Entry 9CT3 (electron microscopy, 3.09 A resolution); this record covers chains B and C of the 4 polymer chains in the assembly.

Chain B (and C):
Molecule: Stimulator of interferon genes protein
Source organism: Homo sapiens
Notes: chain C of this document is another copy of the same molecule, construct and numbering; everything in this record applies to it too
Reference sequence: Q86WV6 (STING_HUMAN); residue numbers follow UniProt; this construct covers 1-344
Amino-acid sequence (363 residues; row label = number of the first residue in the row):
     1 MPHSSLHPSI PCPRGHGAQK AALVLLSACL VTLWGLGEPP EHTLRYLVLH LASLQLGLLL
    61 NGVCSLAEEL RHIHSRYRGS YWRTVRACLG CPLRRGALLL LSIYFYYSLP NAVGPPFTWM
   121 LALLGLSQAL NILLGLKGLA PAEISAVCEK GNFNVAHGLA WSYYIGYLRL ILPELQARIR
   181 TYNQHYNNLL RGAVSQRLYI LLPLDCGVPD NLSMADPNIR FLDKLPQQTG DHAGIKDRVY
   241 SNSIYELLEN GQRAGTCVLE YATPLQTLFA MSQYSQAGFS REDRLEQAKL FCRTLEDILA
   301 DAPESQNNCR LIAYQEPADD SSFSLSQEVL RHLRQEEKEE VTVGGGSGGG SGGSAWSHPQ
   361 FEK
Disordered / not traced: 1-4, 111-115, 187-191, 318-322, 334-363 (chain C: 1-4, 187-191, 318-322, 334-363)
Construct notes: expression tag (345-363)
Residues lining bound ligands:
  - 9IM (1-[(2-chloro-6-fluorophenyl)methyl]-3,3-dimethyl-2-oxo-N-[(2,4,6-trifluorophenyl)methyl]-2,3-dihydro-1H-indole-6-carboxamide): Tyr46, Leu47, Leu49, His50, Ser53, Tyr106, Met120, Leu123, Leu124
  - V67 (4,5-difluoro-2-{[6-(1H-imidazol-1-yl)pyridazine-3-carbonyl]amino}benzoic acid), molecule 1: Leu159, Ile235, Arg238, Thr263, Pro264, Thr267
  - V67, molecule 2: Leu159, Ser162, Tyr163, Gly166, Tyr167, His232, Arg238, Tyr240, Ser241, Asn242, Glu260, Thr263, Pro264
Curated features (UniProtKB/Swiss-Prot):
  - region: Glu340 to Gly344 (C-terminal tail (CTT))
  - binding site (2',3'-cGAMP): Ser162, Tyr167, Arg238, Thr263
  - binding site (3',3'-c-di-GMP): Ser162, Tyr167, Arg238 to Ser241, Thr263
  - binding site (2',3'-cUAMP): Tyr167, Arg238, Thr263
  - modified residue: Thr229 (Phosphothreonine), Ser241 (Phosphoserine)
  - lipidation (S-palmitoyl cysteine): Cys88, Cys91
  - cross-link (Glycyl lysine isopeptide (Lys-Gly)): Lys20 (interchain with G-Cter in ubiquitin), Lys150 (interchain with G-Cter in ubiquitin), Lys236 (interchain with G-Cter in ubiquitin), Lys338 (interchain with G-Cter in SUMO)
  - natural variant: Val147 (V147L: In SAVI), Asn154 (N154S: In SAVI), Val155 (V155M: In SAVI), His232 (H232R: Activated by both 2'-3' linked cGAMP and 3'-3' linked cGAMP), Arg284 (R284S: Found in a 9-month-old patient who died following a fever and severe neck abscess without indication of any severe bacterial infection)
  - mutagenesis: Ile10 (I10Q: Abolished ability to induce the production of type I interferon), Arg14 (R14A: Abolished ability to induce the production of type I interferon), Lys20 (K20R: Does not affect amount of ubiquitination), Leu26 (L26A: Reduced homooligomerization and activation in presence of coumpond C53), Leu30 (L30A: Reduced homooligomerization and activation in presence of coumpond C53), Leu44 (L44A: Reduced homooligomerization and activation in presence of coumpond C53), Glu68 (E68A: Abolished ability to induce the production of type I interferon), Glu69 (E69A: Abolished ability to induce the production of type I interferon), Arg76 to Arg78 (Abolishes the endoplasmic reticulum location), Cys91 (C91S: Abolished inhibition by small-molecule H-151; abolished palmitoylation), Tyr104 (Y104A: Reduced homooligomerization and activation in presence of coumpond C53), Lys137 (K137R: Does not affect amount of ubiquitination), 24 further mutagenesis entries in UniProt
What the authors report for this chain:
  - binding site for V67: Tyr167, His232, Arg238, Thr263
  - self-association interface (contacts with another copy of this molecule): Gln273
  - mutagenesis - R238A: decreased stability in response to V67 (from molecular simulation)
  - mutagenesis - R238A (30 kcal/mol): decreased binding to V67 (from molecular simulation)
  - binding site for 9IM: Tyr46, His50 (from molecular simulation)

Chain B / chain C interface:
Contacting residue pairs (6):
  Leu126(B) with Leu101(C), hydrophobic
  Leu130(B) with Leu101(C), hydrophobic
  Leu133(B) with Leu93(C); Ala97(C), hydrophobic
  Leu134(B) with Arg94(C)
  Arg281(B) with Asp301(C), salt bridge
Also at the interface, not in a pair above, chain C (6 interface residues in all): Leu98

In short:
Chain B and chain C form an interface of 5 and 6 residues respectively, with 1 salt bridge. The salt-bridged
pair is Arg281(B)-Asp301(C). Ligands of chain B: compound V67 and compound 9IM. The paper reports a binding
site for V67 at Tyr167(B), His232(B) and Arg238(B) among others; R238A of chain B reduces stability in
response to V67.
Chain B and chain C are both Stimulator of interferon genes protein (Homo sapiens); the structure, HsSTING
with SR-717 and C53, was determined by electron microscopy, deposited together with 9CT4, 9CT5 and 9CT6.
